6QHA - chain A; structure by X-ray diffraction, 1.82 A resolution.

# Chain A
Molecule: Kallikrein-6
Organism: Homo sapiens
Notes: EC 3.4.21.-
UniProtKB: Q92876 (KLK6_HUMAN); the construct lacks a stretch of the UniProt sequence and is renumbered around it, so the offset changes along the chain: 16-36 = UniProt 22-42; 38-67 = UniProt 43-72; 69-125 = UniProt 73-129; 127-130 = UniProt 130-133; 5 more segments
Chain sequence (223 residues; each row starts with the number of its first residue; note: 10 numbers in that range are skipped by the numbering (no residue carries them; nothing is unmodelled there); a row labelled like 186A-186B holds insertion residues (186A, then the next letters in order)):
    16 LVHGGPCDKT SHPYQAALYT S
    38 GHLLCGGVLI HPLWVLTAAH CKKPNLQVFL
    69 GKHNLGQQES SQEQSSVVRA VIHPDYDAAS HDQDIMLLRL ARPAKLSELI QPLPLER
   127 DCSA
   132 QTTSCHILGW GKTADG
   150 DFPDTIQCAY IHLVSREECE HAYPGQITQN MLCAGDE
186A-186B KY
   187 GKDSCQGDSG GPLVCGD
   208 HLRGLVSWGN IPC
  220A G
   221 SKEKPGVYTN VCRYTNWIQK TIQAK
Unresolved in the structure: 245
Construct notes: engineered mutation Gly74 (Arg78 in Q92876), Gln76 (Arg80 in Q92876), Gln132 (Asn134 in Q92876)
Disulfides: Cys22-Cys157, Cys42-Cys58, Cys128-Cys232, Cys136-Cys201, Cys168-Cys182, Cys191-Cys220
Ligand contacts: J2Q (N-(4-carbamimidoylphenyl)-3-ethoxy-2-oxidanyl-benzamide): Leu41, Cys42, His57, Cys58, Asp189, Ser190, Cys191, Gln192, Gly193, Ser195, Val213, Ser214, Trp215, Gly216, Asn217, Ile218, Cys220, Gly226, Val227
Swiss-Prot annotation at these positions:
  - active site (Charge relay system): His57, Asp102, Ser195

# Overview
Ligands of chain A: compound J2Q. UniProt lists 3 active-site residues.
Chain A is Kallikrein-6 (Homo sapiens); the structure, Crystal Structure of Human Kallikrein 6 in complex with
GSK3205388B, was determined by X-ray diffraction (same publication as 6QH9 and 6QHC).
